PDB entry 9UUU | electron microscopy, 3.17 A resolution | chains B and E of the 6 polymer chains in the assembly

# Chain B
Protein: Na(+)-translocating NADH-quinone reductase subunit B
Source organism: Vibrio cholerae O395
Notes: EC 7.2.1.1
UniProtKB: A5F5X0 (NQRB_VIBC3); residue numbers follow UniProt; this construct covers 1-415
Chain sequence (415 residues; row label = number of the first residue in the row):
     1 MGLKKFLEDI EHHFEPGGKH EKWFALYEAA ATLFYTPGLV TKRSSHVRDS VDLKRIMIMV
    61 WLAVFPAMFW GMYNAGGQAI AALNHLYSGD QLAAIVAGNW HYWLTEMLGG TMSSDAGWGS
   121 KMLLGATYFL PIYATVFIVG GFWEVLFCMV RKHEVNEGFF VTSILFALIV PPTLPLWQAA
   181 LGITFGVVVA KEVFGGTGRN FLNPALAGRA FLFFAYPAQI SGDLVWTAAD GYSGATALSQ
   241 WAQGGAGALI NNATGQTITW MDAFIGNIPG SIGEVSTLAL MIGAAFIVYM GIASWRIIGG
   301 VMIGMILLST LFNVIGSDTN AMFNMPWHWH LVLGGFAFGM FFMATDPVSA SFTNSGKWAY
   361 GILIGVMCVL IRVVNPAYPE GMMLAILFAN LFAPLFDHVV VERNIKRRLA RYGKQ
Unresolved in the structure: 1-30, 414-415
Small-molecule neighbours:
  - FMN (flavin mononucleotide), molecule 1: Ile169, Leu206, Arg209, Phe213, Trp226, Thr236, Ala237, Leu238, Ser239, Pro269, Gly270, Ser271, Glu274, Gly334, Gly335, Phe338, Gly339, Met343, Pro379, Glu380, Gly381, Met382, Met383, Leu384
  - FMN, molecule 2: Phe213, Phe214, Pro217, Ser221, Gly222, Asp223, Gln243, Ala377, Tyr378, Pro379
  - riboflavin (RBF): Ile56, Met57, Val60, Gly158, Val161, Thr162, Leu165, Lys191, Gly196, Thr197, Gly198, Asn200, Leu202, Asn203, Pro204, Ala205, Ile292, Phe342, Met343, Thr345, Asp346, Pro347, Val348, Ser349
UniProt features mapped onto this chain:
  - modified residue: Thr236 (FMN phosphoryl threonine)
  - mutagenesis: Phe185 (F185A: Decreases riboflavin content), Trp226 (W226L: Decreases riboflavin content)
What the authors report for this chain:
  - binding site for flavin mononucleotide: Thr236, Ser239 (from molecular simulation)

# Chain E
Protein: Na(+)-translocating NADH-quinone reductase subunit E
Source organism: Vibrio cholerae O395
Notes: EC 7.2.1.1
UniProtKB: A5F5Y5 (NQRE_VIBC3); residue numbers follow UniProt; this construct covers 1-198
Chain sequence (198 residues; numbered 1 to 198; the number before each row is that of its first residue):
     1 MEHYISLLVK SIFIENMALS FFLGMCTFLA VSKKVKTSFG LGIAVIVVLT ISVPVNNLVY
    61 NLVLKPDALV EGVDLSFLNF ITFIGVIAAL VQILEMILDR FFPPLYNALG IFLPLITVNC
   121 AIFGGVSFMV QRDYSFAESV VYGFGSGVGW MLAIVALAGI REKMKYSDVP PGLRGLGITF
   181 ITAGLMALGF MSFSGVQL
Small-molecule neighbours: 2Fe-2S cluster (FES): Gly24, Met25, Cys26, Val118, Cys120
What the authors report for this chain:
  - binding site for 2Fe-2S cluster: Val118, Cys120 (from molecular simulation)

# How chain B and chain E interact
Residue-residue contacts (48):
  Arg151(B) - Asp168(E)  salt bridge
  Val189(B) - Ile181(E)  hydrophobic
  Val193(B) - Asp168(E)
  Val193(B) - Val169(E)
  Val193(B) - Pro170(E)
  Val193(B) - Leu173(E)  hydrophobic
  Val193(B) - Ile178(E)  hydrophobic
  Phe194(B) - Met164(E)  hydrophobic
  Phe194(B) - Ser167(E)
  Phe194(B) - Asp168(E)  hydrogen bond (backbone-backbone)
  Phe194(B) - Ile178(E)  hydrophobic
  Phe194(B) - Thr182(E)
  Phe194(B) - Leu185(E)  hydrophobic
  Gly195(B) - Asp168(E)
  Gly198(B) - Tyr166(E)
  Arg199(B) - Tyr166(E)  hydrogen bond (side chain-backbone)
  Arg199(B) - Ser167(E)
  Phe201(B) - Ile160(E)  hydrophobic
  Phe201(B) - Thr182(E)
  Phe201(B) - Leu185(E)  hydrophobic
  Leu202(B) - Leu185(E)  hydrophobic
  Phe214(B) - Met191(E)  hydrophobic
  Val348(B) - Lys163(E)
  Ala350(B) - Lys163(E)
  Phe352(B) - Lys163(E)
  Met367(B) - Ser192(E)
  Met367(B) - Phe193(E)  hydrophobic
  Ile371(B) - Ser192(E)
  Val374(B) - Gln197(E)
  Asn375(B) - Ser192(E)  hydrogen bond (side chain-backbone)
  Asn375(B) - Gly195(E)
  Asn375(B) - Val196(E)
  Pro376(B) - Gly195(E)
  Pro376(B) - Gln197(E)
  Tyr378(B) - Met191(E)
  Tyr378(B) - Ser192(E)
  Tyr378(B) - Ser194(E)
  Leu384(B) - Ser192(E)
  Leu387(B) - Gly189(E)
  Phe388(B) - Phe190(E)  hydrophobic
  Leu391(B) - Ile160(E)
  Leu391(B) - Met186(E)
  Leu391(B) - Phe190(E)  hydrophobic
  Phe392(B) - Ala156(E)  hydrophobic
  Phe392(B) - Phe190(E)  hydrophobic
  Pro394(B) - Gly159(E)
  Leu395(B) - Val155(E)
  His398(B) - Val35(E)
Also at the interface, not in a pair above, chain B (30 interface residues in all): Asn200, Ala210, Ser349
Also at the interface, not in a pair above, chain E (30 interface residues in all): Leu152, Pro171, Leu188

# Overview
The chain B/chain E interface involves 30 residues from each chain; the contacts include 3 hydrogen bonds and
1 salt bridge. Among the polar pairs are Arg151(B)-Asp168(E), Arg199(B)-Tyr166(E) and Asn375(B)-Ser192(E). The
paper reports a binding site for flavin mononucleotide at Thr236(B) and Ser239(B); a binding site for 2Fe-2S
cluster at Val118(E) and Cys120(E).
Chain B is Na(+)-translocating NADH-quinone reductase subunit B and chain E is Na(+)-translocating
NADH-quinone reductase subunit E, both from Vibrio cholerae O395; the structure, Cryo-EM structure of
Na+-translocating NADH-ubiquinone oxidoreductase from Vibrio cholerae reduced by NADH, was determined by
electron microscopy, deposited together with 9U5G, 9UD3, 9UD4, 9UD5, 9UD6, 9UD8 and 4 further entries.
